PDB entry 5YH5 | X-ray diffraction, 2.90 A resolution | chain A

== Chain A ==
Molecule: Nickel ABC transporter substrate-binding protein
Source organism: Staphylococcus aureus
UniProtKB: A0A068A9N4 (A0A068A9N4_STAAU); residues 1-507 here correspond to UniProt positions 26-532 (UniProt number = residue number + 25)
Chain sequence (507 residues; row label = number of the first residue in the row):
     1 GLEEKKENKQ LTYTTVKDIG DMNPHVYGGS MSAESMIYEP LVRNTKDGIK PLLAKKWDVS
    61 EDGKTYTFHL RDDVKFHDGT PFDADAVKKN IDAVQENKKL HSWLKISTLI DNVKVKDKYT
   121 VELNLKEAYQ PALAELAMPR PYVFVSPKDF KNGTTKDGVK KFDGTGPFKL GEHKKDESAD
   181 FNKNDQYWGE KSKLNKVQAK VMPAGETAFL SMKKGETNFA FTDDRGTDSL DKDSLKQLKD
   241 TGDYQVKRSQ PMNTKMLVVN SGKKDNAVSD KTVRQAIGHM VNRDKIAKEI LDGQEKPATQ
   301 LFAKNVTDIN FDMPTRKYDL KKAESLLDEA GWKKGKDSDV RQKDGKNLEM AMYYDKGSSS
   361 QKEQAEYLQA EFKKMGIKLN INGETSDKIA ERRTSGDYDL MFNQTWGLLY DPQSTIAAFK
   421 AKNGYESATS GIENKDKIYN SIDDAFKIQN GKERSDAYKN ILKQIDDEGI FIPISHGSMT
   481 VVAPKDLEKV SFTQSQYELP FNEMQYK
Not modelled in the structure: 334-336, 507
From the paper describing this entry:
  - conformationally variable residues (domain motion): Trp103, Arg140, Arg225, Arg393, Trp406, Asn423
  - mutagenesis - R140A, W406A: increased growth

== Summary ==
The paper reports that R140A and W406A increase growth; conformational variability at Trp103, Arg140 and
Arg225 among others.
Chain A is Nickel ABC transporter substrate-binding protein (Staphylococcus aureus); the structure, The
crystal structure of Staphylococcus aureus CntA in apo form, was determined by X-ray diffraction together with
5YH8, 5YHE and 5YHG from the same study.
